Entry 1UUT (X-ray diffraction, 2.00 A resolution); this record covers chains A and C.

# Chain A
Protein: Rep protein
From: Adeno-associated virus 5
Notes: fragment: nuclease domain, residues 1-197
UniProtKB: Q9YJC1 (Q9YJC1); residues 1-197 here = UniProt positions 1-197
Sequence (197 residues; row label = number of the first residue in the row):
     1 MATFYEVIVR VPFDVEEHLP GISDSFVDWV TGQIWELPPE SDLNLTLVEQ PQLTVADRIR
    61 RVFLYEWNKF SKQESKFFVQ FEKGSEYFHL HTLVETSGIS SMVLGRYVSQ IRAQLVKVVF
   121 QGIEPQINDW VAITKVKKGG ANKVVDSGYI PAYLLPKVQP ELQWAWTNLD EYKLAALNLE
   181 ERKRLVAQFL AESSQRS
Not modelled in the structure: 196-197
Metal / ion sites: Mg2+: Glu82, His89, His91
From the paper describing this entry:
  - binding site for the 15-nt DNA strand (chain C): Trp29, Arg58, Arg61, Tyr65, Gln114, Val119, Gln121
  - mutagenesis - W29A, R58A, R58Q, R61A, R61Q, Y65A: abolished binding to the 15-nt DNA strand (chain C)

# Chain C
Molecule: 15-nt DNA strand
Notes: fragment: rbe stemloop, residues 1-15
Sequence (15 nucleotides; numbered 1 to 15; the number before each row is that of its first residue):
     1 CAGCTCTTTG AGCTG
Metal / ion sites: Mg2+ near DT9 (its only coordinating residue here)

# Interface between chain A and chain C
Pairs across the interface (12):
  Ser25(A) - DT7(C)  base contact
  Phe26(A) - DT7(C)  base contact
  Trp29(A) - DT7(C)  stacking on the base
  Arg58(A) - DT7(C)  hydrogen bond to the base
  Arg58(A) - DT8(C)  salt bridge to the phosphate
  Arg61(A) - DT8(C)  salt bridge to the phosphate
  Arg61(A) - DT9(C)  salt bridge to the phosphate
  Val62(A) - DT9(C)  base contact
  Tyr65(A) - DT9(C)  stacking on the base
  Val118(A) - DT7(C)  base contact
  Val119(A) - DT7(C)  hydrogen bond to the base
  Gln121(A) - DT7(C)  hydrogen bond to the base

# In short
10 residues of chain A and 3 residues of chain C are in contact; the contacts include 3 hydrogen bonds, 3 salt
bridges and 2 aromatic stacking contacts. Polar contacts include Arg58(A)-DT7(C), Val119(A)-DT7(C) and
Gln121(A)-DT7(C). The paper reports a binding site for the 15-nt DNA strand (chain C) at Trp29(A), Arg58(A)
and Arg61(A) among others; W29A, R58A and R58Q of chain A, among others, abolish binding to the 15-nt DNA
strand (chain C); 6 substitutions were tested in all.
Here chain A is Rep protein (Adeno-associated virus 5) and chain C is a 15-nt DNA strand. Entry 1UUT (The
Nuclease Domain of Adeno-Associated Virus Rep Complexed with the RBE' Stemloop of the Viral Inverted ...) was
determined by X-ray diffraction, deposited together with 1RZ9.
